PDB entry 8DJ6 | X-ray diffraction, 2.50 A resolution | chains B and F of the 4 polymer chains in the assembly

# Chain B
Name: Beta sliding clamp
From: Mycolicibacterium thermoresistibile ATCC 19527
UniProtKB: G7CIP4 (G7CIP4_MYCT3); residue numbers follow UniProt; this construct covers 1-397
Sequence (397 residues; each row starts with the number of its first residue):
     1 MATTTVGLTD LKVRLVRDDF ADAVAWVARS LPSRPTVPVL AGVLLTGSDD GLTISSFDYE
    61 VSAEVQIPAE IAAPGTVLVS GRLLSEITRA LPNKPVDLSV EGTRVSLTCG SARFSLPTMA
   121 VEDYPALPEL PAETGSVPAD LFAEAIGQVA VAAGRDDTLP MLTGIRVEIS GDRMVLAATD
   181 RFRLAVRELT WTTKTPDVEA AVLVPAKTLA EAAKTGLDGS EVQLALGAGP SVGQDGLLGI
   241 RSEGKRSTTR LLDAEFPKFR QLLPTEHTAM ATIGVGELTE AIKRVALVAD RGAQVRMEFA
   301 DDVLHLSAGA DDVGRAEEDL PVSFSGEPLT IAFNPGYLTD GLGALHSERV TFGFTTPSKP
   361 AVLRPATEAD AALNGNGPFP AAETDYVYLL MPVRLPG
Not modelled in the structure: 1-7, 397

# Chain F
Name: Imub-peptide
Sequence (8 residues; row label = number of the first residue in the row):
     1 XQLPLWGX
Modified / non-standard residues: ACE (acetyl group) at position 1; NH2 (amino group) at position 8

# Interface between chain B and chain F
Residue-residue contacts (29; chain B residue first):
  Leu162(B) - Trp6(F)  hydrophobic
  Thr179(B) - Leu5(F)
  Thr179(B) - Trp6(F)
  Arg181(B) - Pro4(F)
  Arg181(B) - Leu5(F)  hydrogen bond (backbone-backbone)
  Arg181(B) - Trp6(F)  hydrogen bond (side chain-backbone)
  Arg181(B) - Gly7(F)
  Phe182(B) - Gln2(F)
  Phe182(B) - Leu3(F)
  Phe182(B) - Leu5(F)
  Arg183(B) - Leu5(F)
  Leu184(B) - Leu5(F)
  Pro257(B) - Trp6(F)  hydrophobic
  Leu262(B) - Leu5(F)
  Leu262(B) - Trp6(F)  hydrophobic
  Asn334(B) - Gln2(F)
  Tyr337(B) - Gln2(F)
  Ser358(B) - Leu3(F)
  Pro360(B) - Leu5(F)  hydrophobic
  Met391(B) - Gln2(F)  hydrogen bond (backbone-side chain)
  Met391(B) - Leu3(F)
  Met391(B) - Pro4(F)
  Met391(B) - Leu5(F)  hydrophobic
  Pro392(B) - Gln2(F)  hydrogen bond (backbone-side chain)
  Pro392(B) - Leu3(F)  hydrogen bond (backbone-backbone)
  Val393(B) - ACE_1(F)
  Val393(B) - Gln2(F)
  Arg394(B) - ACE_1(F)  hydrogen bond (backbone-backbone)
  Arg394(B) - Leu3(F)
Interface residues without a listed pair, chain B (18 interface residues in all): Met161, Leu389

# In short
The interface between chain B and chain F involves 18 residues on one side and 7 on the other, with 6 hydrogen
bonds. Polar pairs include Arg181(B)-Trp6(F), Met391(B)-Gln2(F) and Pro392(B)-Gln2(F).
Here chain B is Beta sliding clamp (Mycolicibacterium thermoresistibile ATCC 19527) and chain F is
Imub-peptide. Entry 8DJ6 (Sliding-clamp-ImuB peptide) was determined by X-ray diffraction.
